8J0T - chains B and d of the 20 polymer chains in the assembly; structure by electron microscopy, 2.80 A resolution.

== Chain B ==
Molecule: ATP synthase subunit alpha
Organism: Mycobacterium tuberculosis
Notes: EC 7.1.2.2
UniProt: P9WPU7 (ATPA_MYCTU); residue numbers follow UniProt; this construct covers 1-549
Sequence (549 residues; row label = number of the first residue in the row):
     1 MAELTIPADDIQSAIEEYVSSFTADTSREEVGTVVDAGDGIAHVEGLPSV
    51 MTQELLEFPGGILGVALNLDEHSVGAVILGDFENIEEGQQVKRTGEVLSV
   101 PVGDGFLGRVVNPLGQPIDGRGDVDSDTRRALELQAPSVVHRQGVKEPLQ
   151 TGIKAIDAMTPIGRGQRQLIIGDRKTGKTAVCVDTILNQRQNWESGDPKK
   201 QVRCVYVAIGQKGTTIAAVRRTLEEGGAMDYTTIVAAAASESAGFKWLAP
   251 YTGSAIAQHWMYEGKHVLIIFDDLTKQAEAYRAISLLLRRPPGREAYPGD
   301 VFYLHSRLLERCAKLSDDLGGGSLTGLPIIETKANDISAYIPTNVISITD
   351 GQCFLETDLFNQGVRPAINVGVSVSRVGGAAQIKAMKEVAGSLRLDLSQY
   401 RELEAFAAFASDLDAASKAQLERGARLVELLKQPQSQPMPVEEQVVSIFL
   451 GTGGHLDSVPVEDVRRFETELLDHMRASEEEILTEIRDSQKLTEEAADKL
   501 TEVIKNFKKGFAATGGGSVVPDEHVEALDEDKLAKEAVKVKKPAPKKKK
Disordered / not traced: 1-4, 23-28, 405-416, 514-549
UniProt features mapped onto this chain:
  - binding site (ATP): Gly172 to Thr179
  - site: Ser373 (Required for activity)
  - cross-link: Lys499 (Isoglutamyl lysine isopeptide (Lys-Gln) (interchain with Q-Cter in protein Pup))
Bound ions: Mg2+: Thr179 (together with ATP)
Small-molecule neighbours: ATP (adenosine-5'-triphosphate): Arg174, Lys175, Thr176, Gly177, Lys178, Thr179, Ala180, Gln211, Glu331, Phe360, Arg365, Pro366, Gln433, Pro434, Gln435

== Chain d ==
Molecule: Multifunctional fusion protein
Organism: Mycobacterium tuberculosis
UniProt: A0A045JVE3 (A0A045JVE3_MYCTX); residues 1-446 here = UniProt positions 1-446
Sequence (446 residues; numbered 1 to 446; the number before each row is that of its first residue):
     1 MSTFIGQLFGFAVIVYLVWRFIVPLVGRLMSARQDTVRQQLADAAAAADR
    51 LAEASQAHTKALEDAKSEAHRVVEEARTDAERIAEQLEAQADVEAERIKM
   101 QGARQVDLIRAQLTRQLRLELGHESVRQARELVRNHVADQAQQSATVDRF
   151 LDQLDAMAPATADVDYPLLAKMRSASRRALTSLVDWFGTMAQDLDHQGLT
   201 TLAGELVSVARLLDREAVVTRYLTVPAEDATPRIRLIERLVSGKVGAPTL
   251 EVLRTAVSKRWSANSDLIDAIEHVSRQALLELAERAGQVDEVEDQLFRFS
   301 RILDVQPRLAILLGDCAVPAEGRVRLLRKVLERADSTVNPVVVALLSHTV
   351 ELLRGQAVEEAVLFLAEVAVARRGEIVAQVGAAAELSDAQRTRLTEVLSR
   401 IYGHPVTVQLHIDAALLGGLSIAVGDEVIDGTLSSRLAAAEARLPD
Disordered / not traced: 446

== Chain B / chain d interface ==
Pairs across the interface (22):
  Thr5(B) - Lys244(d)
  Ile6(B) - Arg215(d)
  Ile6(B) - Lys244(d)
  Pro7(B) - Lys244(d)
  Ile11(B) - Glu216(d)
  Ile11(B) - Val219(d)  hydrophobic
  Ala14(B) - Leu240(d)  hydrophobic
  Ile15(B) - Val219(d)  hydrophobic
  Ile15(B) - Tyr222(d)  hydrophobic
  Glu17(B) - Arg235(d)  salt bridge
  Glu17(B) - Arg239(d)  salt bridge
  Tyr18(B) - Tyr222(d)
  Tyr18(B) - Val225(d)
  Tyr18(B) - Pro232(d)
  Tyr18(B) - Arg233(d)
  Tyr18(B) - Arg235(d)
  Tyr18(B) - Leu236(d)  hydrophobic
  Ser21(B) - Arg235(d)
  Glu45(B) - Pro226(d)
  Glu45(B) - Ala227(d)
  Glu71(B) - Arg221(d)  hydrogen bond (backbone-side chain)
  His72(B) - Arg221(d)
Interface residues without a listed pair, chain d (17 interface residues in all): Leu212, Val241

== In short ==
Chain B and chain d form an interface of 12 and 17 residues respectively; the contacts include 1 hydrogen bond
and 2 salt bridges. Polar contacts include Glu17(B)-Arg235(d), Glu17(B)-Arg239(d) and Glu71(B)-Arg221(d).
Ligands of chain B: ATP. UniProt lists 8 ATP-binding residues on chain B.
Here chain B is ATP synthase subunit alpha and chain d is Multifunctional fusion protein, both from
Mycobacterium tuberculosis. Entry 8J0T (Cryo-EM structure of Mycobacterium tuberculosis ATP synthase in the
apo-form) was determined by electron microscopy together with 8J0S, 8J57, 8J58, 8JR0 and 8JR1 from the same
study.
